Entry 6EZJ (electron microscopy, 3.10 A resolution); this record covers chains B and G of the 24 polymer chains in the assembly.

[Chain B (and G)]
Name: Imidazoleglycerol-phosphate dehydratase 2, chloroplastic
Organism: Arabidopsis thaliana
Notes: EC 4.2.1.19; chain G of this document is another copy of the same molecule, construct and numbering; everything in this record applies to it too
UniProt: O23346 (HIS5B_ARATH); residues 4-207 here correspond to UniProt positions 69-272 (UniProt number = residue number + 65)
Sequence (205 residues; each row starts with the number of its first residue):
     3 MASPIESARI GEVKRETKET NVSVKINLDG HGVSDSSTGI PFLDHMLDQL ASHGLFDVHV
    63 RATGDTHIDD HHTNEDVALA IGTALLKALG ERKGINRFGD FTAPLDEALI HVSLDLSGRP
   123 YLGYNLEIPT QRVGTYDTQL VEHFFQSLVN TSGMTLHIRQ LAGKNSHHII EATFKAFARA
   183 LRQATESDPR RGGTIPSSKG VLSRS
Not modelled in the structure: 3-10, 196-207
Construct notes: initiating methionine (3)
Bound ions: Mn2+ site 1: His-47, His-169, Glu-173 (together with (R)-c348) (shared with 1 residue of chain N); Mn2+ site 2: His-73, Glu-77, His-145 (together with (R)-c348) (shared with 1 residue of chain F); Mn2+ site 3: His-74 (together with (R)-c348) (shared with 3 residues of chain F); Mn2+ site 4: His-170 (together with (R)-c348) (shared with 3 residues of chain N)
Ligand contacts:
  - (R)-c348 (5LD; [(2R)-2-hydroxy-3-(1H-1,2,4-triazol-1-yl)propyl]phosphonic acid), molecule 1: Glu-21, His-73, His-74, Glu-77
  - (R)-c348 (5LD), molecule 2: His-47, Gln-51, Leu-107, His-169, His-170, Glu-173, Lys-177
From the paper describing this entry:
  - binding site for (R)-c348: Arg-99, Arg-121, Lys-177

[Interface between chain B and chain G]
Pairs across the interface (29):
  Asp-31(B) / Arg-192(G)  salt bridge
  Gly-32(B) / Arg-192(G)
  Ser-54(B) / Arg-193(G)  hydrogen bond (backbone-side chain)
  His-55(B) / Arg-99(G)  hydrogen bond
  Leu-57(B) / Arg-192(G)  hydrogen bond (backbone-side chain)
  Phe-103(B) / Phe-100(G)  hydrophobic
  Phe-103(B) / Asp-102(G)
  Thr-104(B) / Asp-102(G)  hydrogen bond (backbone-side chain)
  Thr-104(B) / His-113(G)
  Thr-104(B) / Ser-115(G)
  Pro-106(B) / Ser-115(G)
  Pro-106(B) / Leu-116(G)
  Pro-106(B) / Asp-117(G)
  Pro-106(B) / His-159(G)
  Leu-107(B) / Arg-121(G)
  Leu-107(B) / Thr-157(G)
  Leu-107(B) / His-159(G)
  Asp-108(B) / Arg-121(G)
  Asp-108(B) / Tyr-123(G)
  Glu-109(B) / Tyr-123(G)
  Glu-109(B) / His-159(G)  hydrogen bond (backbone-side chain)
  Ala-110(B) / His-159(G)
  Leu-111(B) / Ser-115(G)
  Leu-111(B) / His-159(G)
  Leu-111(B) / Arg-161(G)
  Leu-163(B) / Arg-161(G)
  Lys-177(B) / Phe-100(G)
  Arg-181(B) / Asn-98(G)
  Arg-184(B) / Arg-192(G)
Other interface residues (no listed pair), chain B (21 interface residues in all): Leu-30, Gly-56, Ala-105, Glu-188

[Summary]
Chain B and chain G form an interface of 21 and 15 residues respectively; the contacts include 5 hydrogen
bonds and 1 salt bridge. Polar contacts include Asp-31(B)/Arg-192(G), Ser-54(B)/Arg-193(G) and
His-55(B)/Arg-99(G). Chain B binds (R)-c348. The paper reports a binding site for (R)-c348 at Arg-99(B),
Arg-121(B) and Lys-177(B).
Chain B and chain G are both Imidazoleglycerol-phosphate dehydratase 2, chloroplastic (Arabidopsis thaliana);
the structure, Imidazoleglycerol-phosphate dehydratase, was determined by electron microscopy, deposited
together with 6EZM.
